PDB entry 1M5A | X-ray diffraction, 1.20 A resolution | chains B and D of the 4 polymer chains in the assembly

== Chain B (and D) ==
Protein: Insulin B chain
From: Sus scrofa
Notes: chain D of this document is another copy of the same molecule, construct and numbering; everything in this record applies to it too
UniProtKB: P01315 (INS_PIG); residues 1-30 here correspond to UniProt positions 25-54 (UniProt number = residue number + 24)
Chain sequence (30 residues; each row starts with the number of its first residue):
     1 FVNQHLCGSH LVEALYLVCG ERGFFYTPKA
Bound ions: Co2+ near H10 (its only coordinating residue here)

== How chain B and chain D interact ==
Contacting residue pairs (29; chain B residue first):
  G8(B) - Y16(D)
  S9(B) - E13(D)
  S9(B) - Y16(D)
  V12(B) - V12(D)  hydrophobic
  V12(B) - Y16(D)  hydrophobic
  V12(B) - F24(D)  hydrophobic
  E13(B) - S9(D)
  E13(B) - E13(D)
  Y16(B) - G8(D)
  Y16(B) - S9(D)
  Y16(B) - V12(D)  hydrophobic
  Y16(B) - Y26(D)  hydrophobic
  E21(B) - P28(D)
  G23(B) - Y26(D)
  G23(B) - P28(D)
  F24(B) - V12(D)  hydrophobic
  F24(B) - F24(D)  hydrophobic
  F24(B) - F25(D)
  F24(B) - Y26(D)  hydrogen bond (backbone-backbone)
  F25(B) - F24(D)
  F25(B) - F25(D)  hydrophobic
  Y26(B) - Y16(D)
  Y26(B) - G20(D)
  Y26(B) - G23(D)
  Y26(B) - F24(D)  hydrogen bond (backbone-backbone)
  P28(B) - G20(D)
  P28(B) - E21(D)
  P28(B) - G23(D)
  A30(B) - E21(D)
Interface residues without a listed pair, chain B (14 interface residues in all): G20, R22
Interface residues without a listed pair, chain D (13 interface residues in all): T27

== Summary ==
14 residues of chain B face 13 of chain D across their interface, with 2 hydrogen bonds. The hydrogen-bonded
pair F24(B)-Y26(D) is a backbone contact.
Both chains are Insulin B chain (Sus scrofa). Entry 1M5A (Crystal Structure of 2-Co(2+)-Insulin at 1.2A
Resolution) was determined by X-ray diffraction.
